Entry 7XD1 (electron microscopy, 3.20 A resolution); this record covers chains I and D of the 10 polymer chains in the assembly.

[Chain I]
Molecule: 147-nt DNA strand
Sequence (147 nucleotides; each row starts with the number of its first residue; numbers below 1 keep their minus sign (DA-73 is residue -73)):
   -73 ACAGGATGTA TATATCTGAC ACGTGCCTGG AGACTAGGGA GTAATCCCCT TGGCGGTTAA
   -13 AACGCGGGGG ACAGCGCGTA CGTGCGTTTA AGCGGTGCTA GAGCTGTCTA CGACCAATTG
    47 AGCGGCCTCG GCACCGGGAT TCTCCAG

[Chain D]
Molecule: Histone H2B type 1-K
Source organism: Homo sapiens
Reference sequence: O60814 (H2B1K_HUMAN); residues 31-124 here correspond to UniProt positions 32-125 (UniProt number = residue number + 1)
Chain sequence (94 residues; numbered 31 to 124; the number before each row is that of its first residue):
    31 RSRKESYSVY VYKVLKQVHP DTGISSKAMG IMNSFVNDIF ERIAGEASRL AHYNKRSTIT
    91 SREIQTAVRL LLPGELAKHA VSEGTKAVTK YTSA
UniProt features mapped onto this chain:
  - modified residue: Lys34 (N6-(2-hydroxyisobutyryl)lysine), Glu35 (PolyADP-ribosyl glutamic acid), Ser36 (Phosphoserine), Lys43 (N6-(2-hydroxyisobutyryl)lysine), Lys46 (N6-(2-hydroxyisobutyryl)lysine), Lys57 (N6,N6-dimethyllysine), Arg79 (Dimethylated arginine), Lys85 (N6,N6,N6-trimethyllysine), Arg86 (Omega-N-methylarginine), Arg92 (Omega-N-methylarginine), Lys108 (N6-(2-hydroxyisobutyryl)lysine), Thr115 (Phosphothreonine), Lys116 (N6-(2-hydroxyisobutyryl)lysine), Lys120 (N6-(2-hydroxyisobutyryl)lysine)
  - glycosylation: Ser112 (O-linked (GlcNAc) serine)
  - cross-link (Glycyl lysine isopeptide (Lys-Gly)): Lys34 (interchain with G-Cter in ubiquitin), Lys120 (interchain with G-Cter in ubiquitin)

[How chain I and chain D interact]
Residue-residue contacts (16):
  DC-54(I) - Ile54(D)  sugar contact
  DC-54(I) - Ser55(D)  phosphate contact
  DC-54(I) - Ser56(D)  hydrogen bond to the phosphate
  DA-53(I) - Tyr42(D)  sugar contact
  DA-53(I) - Gly53(D)  phosphate contact
  DA-53(I) - Ile54(D)  phosphate contact
  DC-52(I) - Tyr42(D)  hydrogen bond to the phosphate
  DC-47(I) - Arg33(D)  base contact
  DT-46(I) - Arg33(D)  sugar contact
  DG-35(I) - Ser87(D)  hydrogen bond to the phosphate
  DG-35(I) - Thr88(D)  phosphate contact
  DA-34(I) - Arg86(D)  sugar contact
  DA-34(I) - Ser87(D)  hydrogen bond to the phosphate
  DA-34(I) - Thr88(D)  hydrogen bond to the phosphate
  DG-33(I) - Arg86(D)  salt bridge to the phosphate
  DC30(I) - Ser32(D)  phosphate contact
Interface residues without a listed pair, chain I (10 interface residues in all): DG-45
Interface residues without a listed pair, chain D (12 interface residues in all): Glu35, Lys85

[Summary]
The interface between chain I and chain D involves 10 residues on one side and 12 on the other; the contacts
include 5 hydrogen bonds and 1 salt bridge. Among the polar pairs are DC-54(I)-Ser56(D), DC-52(I)-Tyr42(D) and
DG-35(I)-Ser87(D).
Here chain I is a 147-nt DNA strand and chain D is Histone H2B type 1-K (Homo sapiens). Entry 7XD1 (cryo-EM
structure of unmodified nucleosome) was determined by electron microscopy.
